Entry 1YP2 (X-ray diffraction, 2.11 A resolution); this record covers chains B and C of the 4 polymer chains in the assembly.

# Chain B (and C)
Protein: Glucose-1-phosphate adenylyltransferase small subunit
Source organism: Solanum tuberosum
Notes: EC 2.7.7.27; chain C of this document is another copy of the same molecule, construct and numbering; everything in this record applies to it too
UniProtKB: P23509 (GLGS_SOLTU); residues 2-451 here correspond to UniProt positions 72-521 (UniProt number = residue number + 70)
Amino-acid sequence (451 residues; each row starts with the number of its first residue):
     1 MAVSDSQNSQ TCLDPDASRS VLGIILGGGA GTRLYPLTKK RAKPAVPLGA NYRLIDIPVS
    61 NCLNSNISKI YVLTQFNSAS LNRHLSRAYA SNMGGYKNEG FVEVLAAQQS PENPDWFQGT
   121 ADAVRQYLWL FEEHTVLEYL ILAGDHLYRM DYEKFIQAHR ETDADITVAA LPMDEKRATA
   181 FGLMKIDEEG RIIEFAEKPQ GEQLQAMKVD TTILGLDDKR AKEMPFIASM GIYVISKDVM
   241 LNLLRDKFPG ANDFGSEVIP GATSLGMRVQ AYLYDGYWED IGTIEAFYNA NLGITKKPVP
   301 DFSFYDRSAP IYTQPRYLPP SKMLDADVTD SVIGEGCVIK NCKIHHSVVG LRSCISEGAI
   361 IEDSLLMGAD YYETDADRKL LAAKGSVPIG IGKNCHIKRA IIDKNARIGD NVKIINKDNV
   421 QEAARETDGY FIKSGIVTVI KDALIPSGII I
Unresolved in the structure: 1-10, 27-31, 93-98, 113-116 (chain C: 1-9, 29-31, 92-98)
Differences from the reference sequence: initiating methionine (1)
Swiss-Prot annotation at these positions:
  - region: Thr374 to Lys384 (Allosteric regulation)
  - binding site (substrate): Lys198
Residues lining bound ligands:
  - para-mercury-benzenesulfonic acid (PMB), molecule 1: Lys296, Lys297, Pro298, Val299
  - para-mercury-benzenesulfonic acid (PMB), molecule 2: Lys322, Leu324, Val338, Ile339, Lys340, Cys354, Ile355, Arg378
From the paper describing this entry:
  - binding site for sulfate ion: Arg41, Arg53, Lys69, Arg83, His84, His134, Thr135, Gln314, Arg316, Lys404, Lys441
  - binding site for para-mercury-benzenesulfonic acid: Cys354
  - mutagenesis - D145N: decreased catalytic activity (citing earlier work)
  - catalytic residues: Asp145, Lys198, Asp280 (proposed by the authors, not directly observed)

# Interface between chain B and chain C
Residue-residue contacts - 36 pairs, chain B then chain C:
  Asn77(B) - Tyr127(C)
  Asn77(B) - Trp129(C)
  Asn77(B) - Leu130(C)
  Ser78(B) - Glu133(C)
  Ala79(B) - Leu130(C)
  Ala79(B) - Glu133(C)  hydrogen bond (backbone-side chain)
  Ala79(B) - His134(C)
  Asn82(B) - Glu103(C)  hydrogen bond
  Arg83(B) - Glu99(C)
  Ser86(B) - Phe101(C)
  Arg87(B) - Glu99(C)
  Arg87(B) - Gly100(C)
  Ala90(B) - Ala90(C)
  Glu99(B) - Arg87(C)  salt bridge
  Phe101(B) - Ser86(C)
  Glu103(B) - Asn82(C)  hydrogen bond
  Ala107(B) - Gln109(C)
  Gln109(B) - Ala107(C)
  Gln109(B) - Gln109(C)
  Gln109(B) - Gln126(C)
  Gln109(B) - Tyr127(C)
  Gln109(B) - Trp129(C)  hydrogen bond (backbone-side chain)
  Ser110(B) - Trp129(C)
  Pro111(B) - Trp129(C)
  Gln126(B) - Gln109(C)
  Tyr127(B) - Gln109(C)
  Trp129(B) - Asn77(C)
  Trp129(B) - Gln109(C)  hydrogen bond (side chain-backbone)
  Trp129(B) - Ser110(C)
  Trp129(B) - Pro111(C)
  Trp129(B) - Glu112(C)
  Leu130(B) - Ala79(C)
  Glu133(B) - Ser78(C)
  Glu133(B) - Ala79(C)  hydrogen bond (side chain-backbone)
  His134(B) - Ala79(C)
  Gln314(B) - Glu99(C)
Interface residues without a listed pair, chain B (30 interface residues in all): Tyr71, Ser80, Ser91, Gly100, Leu105, Ala106, Gln108, Arg125
Interface residues without a listed pair, chain C (28 interface residues in all): Tyr71, Phe76, Ser91, Leu105, Ala106, Asp115

# Summary
The interface between chain B and chain C involves 30 residues on one side and 28 on the other; the contacts
include 6 hydrogen bonds and 1 salt bridge. Among the polar pairs are Glu99(B)-Arg87(C), Ala79(B)-Glu133(C)
and Asn82(B)-Glu103(C). The paper reports catalytic residues Asp145(B), Lys198(B) and Asp280(B); D145N of
chain B reduces catalytic activity.
Both chains are Glucose-1-phosphate adenylyltransferase small subunit (Solanum tuberosum). Entry 1YP2 (Crystal
structure of potato tuber ADP-glucose pyrophosphorylase) was determined by X-ray diffraction together with
1YP3 and 1YP4 from the same study.
